PDB entry 3RVD | X-ray diffraction, 2.70 A resolution | chains D and I of the 6 polymer chains in the assembly

Chain D:
Protein: Glyceraldehyde-3-phosphate dehydrogenase A, chloroplastic
Source organism: Arabidopsis thaliana
Notes: EC 1.2.1.13
UniProtKB: P25856 (G3PA_ARATH); the construct lacks a stretch of the UniProt sequence and is renumbered around it, so the offset changes along the chain: 0-18 = UniProt 61-79; 19-34 = UniProt 82-97; 36-60 = UniProt 98-122; 61-122 = UniProt 124-185; 2 more segments
Sequence (337 residues; numbered -1 to 333 plus 4 insertion-coded residues; 2 numbers in that range are skipped by the numbering (no residue carries them; nothing is unmodelled there); the number before each row is that of its first residue; a row labelled like 18A-18B holds insertion residues (18A, then the next letters in order); numbers below 1 keep their minus sign (Ala-1 is residue -1)):
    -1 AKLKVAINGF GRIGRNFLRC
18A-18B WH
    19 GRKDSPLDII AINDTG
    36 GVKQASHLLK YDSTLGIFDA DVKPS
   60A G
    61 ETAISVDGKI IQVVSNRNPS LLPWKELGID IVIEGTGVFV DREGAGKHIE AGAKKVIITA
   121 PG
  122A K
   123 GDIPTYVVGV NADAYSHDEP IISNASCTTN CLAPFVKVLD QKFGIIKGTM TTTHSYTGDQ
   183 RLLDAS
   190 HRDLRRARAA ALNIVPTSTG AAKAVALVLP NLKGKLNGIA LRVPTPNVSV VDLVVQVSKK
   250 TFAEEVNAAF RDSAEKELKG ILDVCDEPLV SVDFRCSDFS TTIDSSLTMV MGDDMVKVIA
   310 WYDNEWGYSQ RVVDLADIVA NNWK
Unresolved in the structure: -1
Sequence notes: expression tag (-1)
Residues lining bound ligands: NAD (nicotinamide-adenine-dinucleotide): Asn6, Gly7, Phe8, Gly9, Arg10, Ile11, Gly12, Asn31, Asp32, Thr33, Gly34, Asn76, Arg77, Gly95, Thr96, Gly97, Val98, Phe99, Thr119, Ala120, Cys149, His176, Thr179, Asn313, Glu314, Tyr317
Swiss-Prot annotation at these positions:
  - active site: Cys149 (Nucleophile)
  - binding site (NADP(+)): Arg10, Ile11, Asp32, Arg77, Asn313
  - binding site (D-glyceraldehyde 3-phosphate): Ser148 to Thr150, Thr179, Arg195, Thr208, Gly209, Arg231
  - site: His176 (Activates thiol group during catalysis)

Chain I:
Protein: Photosyntetic glyceraldehyde-3-phosphate dehydrogenase (a4 isoform)
Source organism: Arabidopsis thaliana
UniProtKB: Q9LZP9 (Q9LZP9_ARATH); residues 1-78 here correspond to UniProt positions 54-131 (UniProt number = residue number + 53)
Sequence (82 residues; each row starts with the number of its first residue; numbers below 1 keep their minus sign (Gly-3 is residue -3)):
    -3 GSHMAAPEGG ISDVVEKSIK EAQETCAGDP VSGECVAAWD EVEELSAAAS HARDKKKADG
    57 SDPLEEYCKD NPETNECRTY DN
Unresolved in the structure: -3 to 56
Sequence notes: expression tag (-3 to 0)
Cystine bridges: Cys64-Cys73
Residues lining bound ligands: NAD (nicotinamide-adenine-dinucleotide): Glu69, Arg74, Tyr76, Asp77, Asn78

Chain D / chain I interface:
Contacting residue pairs (34):
  Arg77(D) with Asp66(I), hydrogen bond (side chain-backbone); Asn67(I), hydrogen bond; Glu69(I), salt bridge
  Val98(D) with Pro68(I), hydrophobic; Glu69(I)
  Ser148(D) with Asn78(I)
  Cys149(D) with Asn78(I), hydrogen bond
  Thr150(D) with Asn78(I), hydrogen bond
  His176(D) with Asn78(I), hydrogen bond
  Gly180(D) with Arg74(I), hydrogen bond (backbone-side chain)
  Asp181(D) with Arg74(I); Thr75(I); Tyr76(I), hydrogen bond (side chain-backbone)
  Arg183(D) with Asn71(I); Glu72(I), salt bridge
  Ser188(D) with Glu72(I)
  His190(D) with Leu60(I); Asn71(I); Glu72(I); Arg74(I), hydrogen bond (side chain-backbone); Thr75(I)
  Arg191(D) with Leu60(I); Glu61(I), salt bridge; Glu72(I), hydrogen bond (backbone-backbone)
  Arg195(D) with Thr75(I); Tyr76(I), hydrogen bond (side chain-backbone); Asp77(I)
  Thr206(D) with Asp77(I)
  Ser207(D) with Asp77(I)
  Thr208(D) with Asp77(I)
  Gly209(D) with Asp77(I), hydrogen bond (backbone-side chain)
  Arg231(D) with Tyr76(I), hydrogen bond (side chain-backbone); Asp77(I); Asn78(I), hydrogen bond (side chain-backbone)
Interface residues without a listed pair, chain D (21 interface residues in all): Pro121, Thr179, Tyr311
Interface residues without a listed pair, chain I (15 interface residues in all): Cys64, Cys73

Overview:
21 residues of chain D and 15 residues of chain I are in contact; the contacts include 13 hydrogen bonds and 3
salt bridges. Polar pairs include Arg77(D)-Glu69(I), Arg183(D)-Glu72(I) and Arg191(D)-Glu61(I). NAD is bound
between chain D and chain I.
Here chain D is Glyceraldehyde-3-phosphate dehydrogenase A, chloroplastic and chain I is Photosyntetic
glyceraldehyde-3-phosphate dehydrogenase (a4 isoform), both from Arabidopsis thaliana. Entry 3RVD (Crystal
structure of the binary complex, obtained by soaking, of photosyntetic a4 glyceraldehyde 3-phosphate
dehydrogenase (gapdh) ...) was determined by X-ray diffraction, deposited together with 3QV1.
